7E6X - chain A; structure by X-ray diffraction, 2.50 A resolution.

== Chain A ==
Protein: Archaeal-type opsin 1, Archaeal-type opsin 2
From: Chlamydomonas reinhardtii
UniProt: chimeric construct of Q93WP2, Q8RUT8: residues 1-245 from Q93WP2 (Q93WP2_CHLRE) positions 1-245 (same numbers); residues 246-348 from Q8RUT8 positions 207-309 (UniProt number = residue number - 39)
Sequence (356 residues; numbered 1 to 356; the number before each row is that of its first residue):
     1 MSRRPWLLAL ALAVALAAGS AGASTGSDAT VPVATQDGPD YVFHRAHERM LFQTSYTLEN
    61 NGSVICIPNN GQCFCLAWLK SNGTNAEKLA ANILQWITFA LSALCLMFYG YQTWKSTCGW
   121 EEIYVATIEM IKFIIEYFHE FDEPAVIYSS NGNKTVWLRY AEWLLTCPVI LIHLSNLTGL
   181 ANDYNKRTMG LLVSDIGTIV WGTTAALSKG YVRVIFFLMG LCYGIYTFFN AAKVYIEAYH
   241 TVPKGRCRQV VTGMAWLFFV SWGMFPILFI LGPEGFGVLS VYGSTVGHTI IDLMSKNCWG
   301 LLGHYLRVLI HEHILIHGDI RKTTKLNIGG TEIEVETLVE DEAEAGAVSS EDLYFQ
Not modelled in the structure: 1-48, 112-117, 329-330, 353-356
Disulfide bonds: C66 forms a disulfide with the same residue of a neighbouring copy of this chain
Disulfide bonds: C73-C75
Glycans and other covalent adducts: N-acetylglucosamine (NAG) linked to N61; retinal (RET) linked to K296
Construct notes: expression tag (349-356)
Small-molecule neighbours: retinal (RET): E162, W163, T166, I170, T198, I199, G202, F217, G220, L221, F228, W262, F265, P266, F269, S295
What the authors report for this chain:
  - conformationally variable residues (helix shift): C167, P168, K296, W299

== Summary ==
Retinal is covalently linked to K296. Covalently linked N-acetylglucosamine: at N61. The paper reports
conformational variability at C167, P168 and K296 among others.
Chain A is Archaeal-type opsin 1, Archaeal-type opsin 2 (Chlamydomonas reinhardtii); the structure,
Time-resolved serial femtosecond crystallography reveals early structural changes in channelrhodopsin: 4 ms
structure, was determined by X-ray diffraction together with 7C86, 7E6Y, 7E6Z, 7E70 and 7E71 from the same
study.
